PDB entry 3HOZ | X-ray diffraction, 3.65 A resolution | chains B and P of the 15 polymer chains in the assembly

# Chain B
Molecule: DNA-directed RNA polymerase II subunit RPB2
Source organism: Saccharomyces cerevisiae
Notes: EC 2.7.7.6
UniProtKB: P08518 (RPB2_YEAST); numbering as in UniProt (aligned over 1-1224)
Amino-acid sequence (1224 residues; each row starts with the number of its first residue):
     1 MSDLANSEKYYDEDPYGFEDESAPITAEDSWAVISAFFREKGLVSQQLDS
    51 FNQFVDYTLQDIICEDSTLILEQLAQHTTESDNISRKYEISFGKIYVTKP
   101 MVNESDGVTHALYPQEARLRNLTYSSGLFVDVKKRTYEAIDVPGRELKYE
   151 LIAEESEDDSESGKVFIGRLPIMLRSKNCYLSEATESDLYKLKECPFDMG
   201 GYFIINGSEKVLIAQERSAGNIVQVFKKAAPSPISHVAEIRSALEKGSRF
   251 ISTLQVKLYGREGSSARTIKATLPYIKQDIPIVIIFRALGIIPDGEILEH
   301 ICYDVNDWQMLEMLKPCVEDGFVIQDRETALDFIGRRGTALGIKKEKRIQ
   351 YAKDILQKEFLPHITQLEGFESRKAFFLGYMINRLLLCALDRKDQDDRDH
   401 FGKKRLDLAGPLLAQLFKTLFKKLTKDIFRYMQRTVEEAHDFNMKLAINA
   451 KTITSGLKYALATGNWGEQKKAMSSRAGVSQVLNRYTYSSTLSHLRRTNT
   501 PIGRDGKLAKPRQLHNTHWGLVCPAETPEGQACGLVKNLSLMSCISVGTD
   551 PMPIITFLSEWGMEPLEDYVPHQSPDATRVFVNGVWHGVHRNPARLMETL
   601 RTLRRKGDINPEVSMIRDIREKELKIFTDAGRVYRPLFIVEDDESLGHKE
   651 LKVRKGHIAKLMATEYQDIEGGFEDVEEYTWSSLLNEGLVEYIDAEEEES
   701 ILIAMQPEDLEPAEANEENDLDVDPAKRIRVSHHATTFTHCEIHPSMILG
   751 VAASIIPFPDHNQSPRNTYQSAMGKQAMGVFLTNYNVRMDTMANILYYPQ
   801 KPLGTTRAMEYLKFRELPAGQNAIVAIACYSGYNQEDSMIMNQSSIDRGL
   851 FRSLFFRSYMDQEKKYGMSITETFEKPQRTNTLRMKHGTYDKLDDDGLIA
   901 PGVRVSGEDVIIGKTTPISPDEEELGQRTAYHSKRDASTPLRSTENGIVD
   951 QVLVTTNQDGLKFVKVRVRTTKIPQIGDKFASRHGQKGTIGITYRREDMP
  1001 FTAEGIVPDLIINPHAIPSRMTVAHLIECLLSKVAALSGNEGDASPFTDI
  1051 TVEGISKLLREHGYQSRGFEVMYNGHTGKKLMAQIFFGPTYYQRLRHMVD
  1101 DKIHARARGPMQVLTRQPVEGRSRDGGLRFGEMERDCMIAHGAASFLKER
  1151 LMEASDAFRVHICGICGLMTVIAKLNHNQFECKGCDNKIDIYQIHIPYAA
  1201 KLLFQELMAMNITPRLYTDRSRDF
Disordered / not traced: 1-19, 71-88, 135-163, 337-344, 438-445, 471-472, 505-507, 669-677, 716-721, 920-932
Ion coordination: Zn2+: Cys1163, Cys1166, Cys1182, Cys1185
Reported in the primary citation:
  - binding site for the 18-nt RNA strand (chain P): Glu529, Tyr769

# Chain P
Molecule: 18-nt RNA strand
Sequence (18 nucleotides; numbered -6 to 11; the number before each row is that of its first residue; numbers below 1 keep their minus sign (U-6 is residue -6)):
    -6 UGCAUUUCAACCAGGCUG
Disordered / not traced: -6 to 0

# Chain B / chain P interface
Contacting residue pairs (15):
  Ala477(B) - A6(P)  sugar contact
  Gln481(B) - G7(P)  sugar contact
  Glu529(B) - C9(P)  phosphate contact
  Glu529(B) - G11(P)  hydrogen bond to the base
  Gln531(B) - U10(P)  base contact
  Tyr769(B) - G11(P)  stacking on the base
  Gln776(B) - C9(P)  phosphate contact
  Lys979(B) - U10(P)  salt bridge to the phosphate
  Lys987(B) - G11(P)  hydrogen bond to the base
  His1097(B) - C9(P)  hydrogen bond to the sugar
  Met1111(B) - C1(P)  sugar contact
  Gln1112(B) - A2(P)  hydrogen bond to the phosphate
  Val1113(B) - C1(P)  sugar contact
  Val1119(B) - C1(P)  sugar contact
  Arg1124(B) - A2(P)  salt bridge to the phosphate
Other interface residues (no listed pair), chain B (19 interface residues in all): Asn465, Gly478, Ala772, Met773, Pro1110
Other interface residues (no listed pair), chain P (10 interface residues in all): A3, C5, G8

# In short
19 residues of chain B face 10 of chain P across their interface, with 4 hydrogen bonds, 2 salt bridges and 1
aromatic stacking contact. Polar pairs include Glu529(B)-G11(P), Lys987(B)-G11(P) and His1097(B)-C9(P). The
paper reports a binding site for the 18-nt RNA strand (chain P) at Glu529(B) and Tyr769(B).
Chain B is DNA-directed RNA polymerase II subunit RPB2 (Saccharomyces cerevisiae) and chain P is an 18-nt RNA
strand; the structure, Complete RNA polymerase II elongation complex IV with a T-U mismatch and a frayed RNA
3'-guanine, was determined by X-ray diffraction (same publication as 3HOU, 3HOV, 3HOW, 3HOX and 3HOY).
